6RD6 - chains 7 and T of the 5 polymer chains in the assembly; structure by electron microscopy, 2.75 A resolution.

# Chain 7
Molecule: Mitochondrial ATP synthase associated protein ASA7
From: Polytomella sp. Pringsheim 198.80
Reference sequence: D8V7I2 (D8V7I2_9CHLO); residues 1-190 here = UniProt positions 1-190
Amino-acid sequence (190 residues; numbered 1 to 190; the number before each row is that of its first residue):
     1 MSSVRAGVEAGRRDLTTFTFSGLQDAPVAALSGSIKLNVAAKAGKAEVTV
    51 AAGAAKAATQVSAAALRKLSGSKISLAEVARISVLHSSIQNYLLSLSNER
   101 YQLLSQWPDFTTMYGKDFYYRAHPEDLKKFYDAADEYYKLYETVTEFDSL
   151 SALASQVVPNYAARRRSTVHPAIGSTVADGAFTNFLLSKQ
Not modelled in the structure: 1-14

# Chain T
Molecule: ATP synthase subunit alpha
From: Polytomella sp. Pringsheim 198.80
Reference sequence: A0ZW40 (A0ZW40_9CHLO); residue numbers follow UniProt; this construct covers 1-562
Amino-acid sequence (562 residues; row label = number of the first residue in the row):
     1 MRSPAAFVARSGLFKASLGQSNWAQKAEQMMASVTRTFAADAKALDELRK
    51 PKFSSKYLIQHVSQKLIPAVKEWEKSYQPPVIHLGRVLSVGDGIARVYGL
   101 KSVQAGELVCFDSGVKGMALNLQADHVGVVVFGNDSVIHQGDLVYRTGQI
   151 VNVPIGPGTLGRVTDGLGQPIDGKGPLTNVRSSLVEVKAPGIIARQSVRE
   201 PLFTGVKAVDALVPIGRGQRELIIGDRQTGKTAVAIDAIIHQKNCNEQVP
   251 KAQRVYCVYVAVGQKRSTVAQLVKLFTQTGAMRYTIMVSATASDAAPLQF
   301 LAPYSGCAMAEYFRDTGKHGLIIYDDLSKQSVAYRQMSLLLRRPPGREAF
   351 PGDVFYLHSRLLERAAKLSKELGGGSLTAFPVIETQAGDVSAYIATNVIS
   401 ITDGQIFLETELFYKGIRPALNVGLSVSRVGSAAQFPGMKQVAGTLKLEL
   451 AQYREVAAFAQFGSDLDAATQYVLERGARLTEMLKQKQFAPIPIERQTVA
   501 VYAATKGFLDKVRVQDIVAAEEAVISQVNPAVFKILKANGKITPALDAHL
   551 KAELRKVKLPGA
Not modelled in the structure: 1-39, 86-562
Sequence notes: conflict R266 (Lys in A0ZW40)

# Interface between chain 7 and chain T
Contacting residue pairs - 10 pairs, chain 7 then chain T:
  A77(7) with R49(T)
  V79(7) with L45(T), hydrophobic; L48(T), hydrophobic
  A80(7) with K52(T)
  R81(7) with K52(T), hydrogen bond (backbone-side chain)
  I82(7) with P51(T); K52(T), hydrogen bond (backbone-backbone); F53(T), hydrophobic
  S83(7) with P51(T)
  R166(7) with I59(T)
Also at the interface, not in a pair above, chain 7 (8 interface residues in all): E78
Also at the interface, not in a pair above, chain T (9 interface residues in all): K50, S55

# Summary
8 residues of chain 7 and 9 residues of chain T are in contact; the contacts include 2 hydrogen bonds. Polar
contacts include R81(7)-K52(T) and I82(7)-K52(T).
Here chain 7 is Mitochondrial ATP synthase associated protein ASA7 and chain T is ATP synthase subunit alpha,
both from Polytomella sp. Pringsheim 198.80. Entry 6RD6 (CryoEM structure of Polytomella F-ATP synthase,
focussed refinement of upper peripheral stalk) was determined by electron microscopy, deposited together with
6RD4, 6RD5, 6RD7, 6RD8, 6RD9, 6RDA and 46 further entries.
